PDB entry 2FEN | X-ray diffraction, 2.60 A resolution | chains B and C of the 4 polymer chains in the assembly

== Chain B (and C) ==
Protein: 3-carboxy-cis, cis-muconate lactonizing enzyme
Organism: Agrobacterium tumefaciens
Notes: chain C of this document is another copy of the same molecule, construct and numbering; everything in this record applies to it too
Reference sequence: Q2HNZ1 (Q2HNZ1_9RHIZ); numbering as in UniProt (aligned over 1-353)
Sequence (359 residues; each row starts with the number of its first residue):
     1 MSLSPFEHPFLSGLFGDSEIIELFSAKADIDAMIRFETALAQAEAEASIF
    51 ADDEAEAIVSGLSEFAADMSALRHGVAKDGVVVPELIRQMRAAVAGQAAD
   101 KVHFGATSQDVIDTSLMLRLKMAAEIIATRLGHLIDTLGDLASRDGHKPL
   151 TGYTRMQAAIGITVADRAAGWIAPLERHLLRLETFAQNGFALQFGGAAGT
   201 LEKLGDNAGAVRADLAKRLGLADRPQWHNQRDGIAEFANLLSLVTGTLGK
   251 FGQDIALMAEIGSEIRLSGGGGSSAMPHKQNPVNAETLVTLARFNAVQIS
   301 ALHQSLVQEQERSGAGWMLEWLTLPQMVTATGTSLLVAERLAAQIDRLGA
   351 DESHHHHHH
Disordered / not traced: 1, 271-280, 351-359 (chain C: 1, 269-280, 352-359)

== Chain B / chain C interface ==
Pairs across the interface - 101 pairs, chain B then chain C:
  Ser2(B) with Glu7(C); Phe24(C), hydrogen bond (backbone-backbone); Ser25(C)
  Leu3(B) with Phe6(C), hydrophobic; Glu7(C), hydrogen bond (backbone-side chain); Phe24(C), hydrophobic; Pro325(C); Gln326(C); Thr329(C)
  Ser4(B) with Gln326(C), hydrogen bond
  Pro5(B) with Trp321(C); Leu322(C), hydrophobic
  Glu7(B) with Ser2(C); Leu3(C), hydrogen bond (side chain-backbone); Glu7(C)
  His8(B) with Ala26(C)
  Pro9(B) with Ala26(C), hydrophobic; Met69(C), hydrophobic; Arg73(C)
  Phe10(B) with Asp29(C); Ile30(C), hydrophobic; Met69(C), hydrophobic; Leu72(C), hydrophobic; Arg73(C); Val76(C); Val82(C), hydrophobic
  Leu11(B) with Val76(C)
  Ser12(B) with Arg73(C), hydrogen bond
  Gly13(B) with Arg73(C); Val76(C); Ala77(C)
  Leu14(B) with Val76(C); Gly80(C); Met318(C), hydrophobic
  Phe15(B) with Met318(C), hydrophobic; Leu322(C), hydrophobic
  Ile21(B) with Leu3(C), hydrophobic
  Phe24(B) with Ser2(C), hydrogen bond (backbone-backbone); Leu3(C), hydrophobic
  Ala26(B) with Pro9(C), hydrophobic; Phe10(C), hydrophobic
  Asp29(B) with Phe10(C)
  Ile30(B) with Phe10(C), hydrophobic
  Met69(B) with Pro9(C), hydrophobic; Phe10(C), hydrophobic
  Leu72(B) with Phe10(C), hydrophobic
  Arg73(B) with Pro9(C); Phe10(C); Ser12(C), hydrogen bond; Gly13(C)
  Val76(B) with Phe10(C); Gly13(C); Leu14(C)
  Ala77(B) with Gly13(C)
  Asp79(B) with Val283(C)
  Gly80(B) with Leu14(C); Val283(C)
  Val82(B) with Phe10(C), hydrophobic
  Glu260(B) with Gln310(C), hydrogen bond
  Gly270(B) with Lys78(C)
  Val283(B) with Asp79(C); Gly80(C)
  Glu286(B) with Gly314(C), hydrogen bond (side chain-backbone); Ala315(C); Met318(C)
  Thr287(B) with Met318(C)
  Thr290(B) with Gly314(C); Ala315(C), hydrogen bond (side chain-backbone); Met318(C); Leu319(C); Leu322(C)
  Phe294(B) with Leu319(C), hydrophobic; Leu322(C), hydrophobic; Thr323(C)
  Val297(B) with Val297(C); Ser300(C); Ala301(C)
  Gln298(B) with Gln298(C), hydrogen bond
  Ala301(B) with Val297(C), hydrophobic
  Gln310(B) with Glu260(C), hydrogen bond
  Gly314(B) with Glu286(C), hydrogen bond (backbone-side chain); Thr290(C)
  Ala315(B) with Glu286(C); Val289(C), hydrophobic; Thr290(C), hydrogen bond (backbone-side chain)
  Met318(B) with Phe15(C), hydrophobic; Glu286(C); Thr287(C); Thr290(C)
  Leu319(B) with Thr290(C); Phe294(C), hydrophobic
  Trp321(B) with Leu3(C); Pro5(C)
  Leu322(B) with Pro5(C), hydrophobic; Thr290(C); Leu291(C), hydrophobic; Phe294(C), hydrophobic
  Pro325(B) with Leu3(C)
  Gln326(B) with Leu3(C); Gln326(C), hydrogen bond
  Thr329(B) with Leu3(C)
Interface residues without a listed pair, chain B (54 interface residues in all): Phe6, Ser25, Met33, Val289, Leu291, Ser300, Ser313, Thr323
Interface residues without a listed pair, chain C (56 interface residues in all): Ser4, His8, Leu11, Ile21, Met33, Arg293, Glu309, Ser313

== Summary ==
Chain B and chain C form an interface of 54 and 56 residues respectively; the contacts include 15 hydrogen
bonds. Polar contacts include Leu3(B)-Glu7(C), Ser4(B)-Gln326(C) and Ser12(B)-Arg73(C).
Chain B and chain C are both 3-carboxy-cis, cis-muconate lactonizing enzyme (Agrobacterium tumefaciens); the
structure, 3-carboxy-cis,cis-muconate lactonizing enzyme from Agrobacterium radiobacter S2, was determined by
X-ray diffraction.
